3P4O - chains A and B of the 3 polymer chains in the assembly; structure by X-ray diffraction, 2.30 A resolution.

Chain A:
Molecule: H-2 class I histocompatibility antigen, K-B alpha chain
From: Mus musculus
Notes: fragment: Extracellular domain
Reference sequence: P01901 (HA1B_MOUSE); residues 1-277 here correspond to UniProt positions 22-298 (UniProt number = residue number + 21)
Amino-acid sequence (278 residues; each row starts with the number of its first residue; numbering starts at 0):
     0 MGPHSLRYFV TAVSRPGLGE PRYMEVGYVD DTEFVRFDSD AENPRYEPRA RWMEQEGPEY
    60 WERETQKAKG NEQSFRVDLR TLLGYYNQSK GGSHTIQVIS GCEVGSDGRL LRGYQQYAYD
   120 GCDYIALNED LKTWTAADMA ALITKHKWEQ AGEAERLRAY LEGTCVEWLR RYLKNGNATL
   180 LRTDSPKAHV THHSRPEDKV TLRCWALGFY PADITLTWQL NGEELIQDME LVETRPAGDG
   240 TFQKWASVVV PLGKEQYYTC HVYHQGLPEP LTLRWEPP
Disulfide bonds: Cys101-Cys164, Cys203-Cys259
Sequence notes: expression tag (0)
UniProt features mapped onto this chain:
  - region: Glu275 to Pro277 (Connecting peptide)
  - glycosylation (N-linked (GlcNAc...) asparagine): Asn86, Asn176

Chain B:
Molecule: Beta-2-microglobulin
From: Mus musculus
Reference sequence: P01887 (B2MG_MOUSE); residues 1-99 here correspond to UniProt positions 21-119 (UniProt number = residue number + 20)
Amino-acid sequence (99 residues; each row starts with the number of its first residue):
     1 IQKTPQIQVY SRHPPENGKP NILNCYVTQF HPPHIEIQML KNGKKIPKVE MSDMSFSKDW
    61 SFYILAHTEF TPTETDTYAC RVKHDSMAEP KTVYWDRDM
Disulfide bonds: Cys25-Cys80

How chain A and chain B interact:
Pairs across the interface (55):
  Phe8(A) with Phe56(B), hydrophobic; Lys58(B)
  Val9(A) with Phe56(B)
  Thr10(A) with Phe56(B); Phe62(B)
  Val12(A) with Pro33(B), hydrophobic
  Tyr27(A) with Ser55(B)
  Arg35(A) with Asp53(B), salt bridge; Met54(B), hydrogen bond (side chain-backbone); Ser55(B)
  Arg48(A) with Asp53(B), salt bridge
  Thr94(A) with His31(B); Pro33(B)
  Gln96(A) with His31(B), hydrogen bond; Phe56(B); Trp60(B), hydrogen bond (side chain-backbone); Phe62(B)
  Val97(A) with Phe56(B)
  Ile98(A) with Phe56(B), hydrophobic; Lys58(B); Trp60(B), hydrophobic
  Tyr113(A) with Lys58(B)
  Gln115(A) with Trp60(B)
  Tyr116(A) with Trp60(B)
  Ala117(A) with Trp60(B)
  Asp119(A) with Ile1(B); His31(B)
  Gly120(A) with His31(B), hydrogen bond (backbone-side chain); Trp60(B)
  Cys121(A) with Ile1(B), hydrophobic
  Asp122(A) with Trp60(B), hydrogen bond
  His192(A) with Asp98(B), salt bridge
  Arg202(A) with Asp98(B), hydrogen bond (side chain-backbone); Met99(B)
  Trp204(A) with Asp98(B); Met99(B)
  Leu206(A) with Pro14(B), hydrophobic
  Val231(A) with Gln8(B)
  Glu232(A) with Gln8(B)
  Arg234(A) with Gln8(B); Tyr10(B); Tyr26(B); Met99(B), hydrogen bond (side chain-backbone)
  Pro235(A) with Tyr10(B), hydrogen bond (backbone-side chain); Asn24(B); Tyr26(B)
  Ala236(A) with Arg12(B), hydrogen bond (backbone-side chain); Asn24(B), hydrogen bond (backbone-side chain)
  Gly237(A) with Arg12(B), hydrogen bond (backbone-side chain); Leu65(B)
  Asp238(A) with Arg12(B)
  Gln242(A) with Tyr10(B); Ser11(B); Arg12(B)
  Trp244(A) with Met99(B), hydrogen bond (side chain-backbone)
Also at the interface, not in a pair above, chain A (35 interface residues in all): Arg6, Glu32, Thr233
Also at the interface, not in a pair above, chain B (22 interface residues in all): Ser57, Tyr63

Overview:
Chain A and chain B form an interface of 35 and 22 residues respectively; the contacts include 12 hydrogen
bonds and 3 salt bridges. Among the polar pairs are Arg35(A)-Asp53(B), Arg48(A)-Asp53(B) and
His192(A)-Asp98(B).
Here chain A is H-2 class I histocompatibility antigen, K-B alpha chain and chain B is Beta-2-microglobulin,
both from Mus musculus. Entry 3P4O (Crystal Structure of H2-Kb in complex with the mutant NP205-LCMV-V3A
epitope YTAKYPNL, an 8-mer modified peptide ...) was determined by X-ray diffraction.
